PDB entry 6UYZ | X-ray diffraction, 1.40 A resolution | chains A and B

# Chain A
Molecule: Small ubiquitin-related modifier 1
From: Homo sapiens
Reference sequence: P63165 (SUMO1_HUMAN); numbering as in UniProt (aligned over 17-97)
Chain sequence (83 residues; each row starts with the number of its first residue):
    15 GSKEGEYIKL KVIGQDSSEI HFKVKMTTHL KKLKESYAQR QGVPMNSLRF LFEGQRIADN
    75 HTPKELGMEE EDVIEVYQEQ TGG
Not modelled in the structure: 15-19, 97
Differences from the reference sequence: expression tag (15-16); engineered mutation Ala52 (Cys in P63165)
Modified / non-standard residues: Lys46 (N(6)-acetyllysine; ALY)
Swiss-Prot annotation at these positions:
  - region: Lys37 to Met40 (Microbial infection: Interaction with Tula hantavirus)
  - site: Phe36 (Interaction with PIAS2)
  - modified residue: Ser32 (Phosphoserine)
  - cross-link: Lys17 (Glycyl lysine isopeptide (Lys-Gly) (interchain with G-Cter in SUMO2)), Lys23 (Glycyl lysine isopeptide (Lys-Gly) (interchain with G-Cter in SUMO2)), Lys25 (Glycyl lysine isopeptide (Lys-Gly) (interchain with G-Cter in SUMO1)), Lys37 (Glycyl lysine isopeptide (Lys-Gly) (interchain with G-Cter in SUMO2)), Lys39 (Glycyl lysine isopeptide (Lys-Gly) (interchain with G-Cter in SUMO2)), Lys45 (Glycyl lysine isopeptide (Lys-Gly) (interchain with G-Cter in SUMO2)), Lys46 (Glycyl lysine isopeptide (Lys-Gly) (interchain with G-Cter in SUMO2)), Gly97 (Glycyl lysine isopeptide (Gly-Lys) (interchain with K-? in acceptor proteins))
  - mutagenesis: Phe36 (F36A: Abolishes binding to PIAS2), Gly97 (G97A: Abolishes sumoylation of ZBED1)

# Chain B
Molecule: phosphorylated DAXX
From: Homo sapiens
Chain sequence (17 residues; each row starts with the number of its first residue):
     3 GSGEAEERII VLSDSDY
Not modelled in the structure: 3-6, 15-19
Modified / non-standard residues: Ser15 (phosphoserine; SEP); Ser17 (phosphoserine; SEP)

# Chain A / chain B interface
Pairs across the interface (21):
  Tyr21(A) - Val13(B)  hydrophobic
  Tyr21(A) - Leu14(B)
  Lys23(A) - Ile11(B)
  Ser32(A) - Arg10(B)
  Glu33(A) - Arg10(B)  hydrogen bond (backbone-side chain)
  Ile34(A) - Arg10(B)
  Ile34(A) - Ile12(B)  hydrophobic
  His35(A) - Arg10(B)  hydrogen bond (backbone-backbone)
  His35(A) - Ile11(B)
  His35(A) - Ile12(B)  hydrogen bond (backbone-backbone)
  Phe36(A) - Ile12(B)
  Phe36(A) - Leu14(B)  hydrophobic
  Lys37(A) - Ile11(B)
  Lys37(A) - Ile12(B)  hydrogen bond (backbone-backbone)
  Lys37(A) - Val13(B)
  Lys37(A) - Leu14(B)  hydrogen bond (backbone-backbone)
  Val38(A) - Leu14(B)  hydrophobic
  Lys46(A) - Leu14(B)
  Leu47(A) - Leu14(B)  hydrophobic
  Ser50(A) - Ile12(B)
  Arg54(A) - Ile12(B)
Other interface residues (no listed pair), chain A (14 interface residues in all): Thr42
Other interface residues (no listed pair), chain B (6 interface residues in all): Glu9

# Overview
The interface between chain A and chain B involves 14 residues on one side and 6 on the other; the contacts
include 5 hydrogen bonds. Among the polar pairs are Glu33(A)-Arg10(B), His35(A)-Arg10(B) and
His35(A)-Ile12(B). From UniProt: 2 mutagenesis sites on chain A.
Chain A is Small ubiquitin-related modifier 1 and chain B is phosphorylated DAXX, both from Homo sapiens; the
structure, Crystal structure of K46-acetylated SUMO1 in complex with phosphorylated DAXX, was determined by
X-ray diffraction, deposited together with 6UYO, 6UYP, 6UYQ, 6UYR, 6UYS, 6UYT and 4 further entries.
